7WYO - chain A; structure by X-ray diffraction, 1.40 A resolution.

# Chain A
Protein: 3C protein
Source organism: Enterovirus A71
Reference sequence: E7E815 (E7E815_HE71); residue numbers follow UniProt; this construct covers 1-183
Sequence (187 residues; each row starts with the number of its first residue; numbers below 1 keep their minus sign (Gly-3 is residue -3)):
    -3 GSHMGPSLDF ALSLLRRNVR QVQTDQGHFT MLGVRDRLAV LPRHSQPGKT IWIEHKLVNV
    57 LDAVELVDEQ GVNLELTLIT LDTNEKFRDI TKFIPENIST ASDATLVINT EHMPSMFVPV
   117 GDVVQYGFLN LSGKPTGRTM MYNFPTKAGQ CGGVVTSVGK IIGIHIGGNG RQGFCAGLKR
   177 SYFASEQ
Not modelled in the structure: -3 to 0, 181-183
Sequence notes: expression tag (-3 to 0); engineered mutation Gly133 (His in E7E815)
Covalently attached groups: compound G7F linked to Cys147
Residues lining bound ligands: G7F (N-methyl-N-(4,5,6,7-tetrahydro-1,3-benzothiazol-2-ylmethyl)prop-2-enamide): Ile104, His108, Met109, Met112, Val114, Phe140, Thr142, Ala144, Gly145, Gln146
From the paper describing this entry:
  - binding site for G7F: Ile104, His108, Met109, Met112, Val114, Phe140, Thr142, Ala144, Gly145, Gln146, Cys147
  - conformationally variable residues (loop rearrangement, side-chain flip): Pro141 to Cys147
  - catalytic residues: Gly145 (proposed by the authors, not directly observed)
  - mutagenesis - H133G: unchanged catalytic activity (citing earlier work)

# Overview
Covalently linked compound G7F: at Cys147. From the paper: the catalytic residue Gly145; H133G leaves
catalytic activity unchanged.
Chain A is 3C protein (Enterovirus A71); the structure, Structure of the EV71 3Cpro with 338 inhibitor, was
determined by X-ray diffraction together with 7WYL, 7WYM and 7WYP from the same study.
